Entry 6HW3 (X-ray diffraction, 2.60 A resolution); this record covers chains L and M of the 28 polymer chains in the assembly.

== Chain L ==
Molecule: Proteasome subunit beta type-6
Organism: Saccharomyces cerevisiae (strain ATCC 204508 / S288c)
Notes: EC 3.4.25.1
UniProt: P23724 (PSB6_YEAST); residues 1-222 here correspond to UniProt positions 20-241 (UniProt number = residue number + 19)
Chain sequence (222 residues; row label = number of the first residue in the row):
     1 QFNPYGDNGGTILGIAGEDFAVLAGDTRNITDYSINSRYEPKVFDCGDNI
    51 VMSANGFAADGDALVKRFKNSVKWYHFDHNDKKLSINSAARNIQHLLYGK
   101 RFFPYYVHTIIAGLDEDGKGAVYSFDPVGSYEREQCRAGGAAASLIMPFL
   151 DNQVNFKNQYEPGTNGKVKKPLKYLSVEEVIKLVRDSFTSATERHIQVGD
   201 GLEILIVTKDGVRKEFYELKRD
Metal / ion sites: Mg2+: Asp222 (shared with 3 residues of chain V)
Residues lining bound ligands: GQT ((2S)-N-[(2S)-1-[[(2S)-1-[4-(aminomethyl)phenyl]-4-methylsulfonyl-butan-2-yl]amino]-3-oxidanyl-1-oxidanylidene-propan-2-yl]-2-[[(2S)-2-azido-3-phenyl-propanoyl]amino]-4-methyl-pentanamide): Pro104, Tyr106, Asp126, Pro127, Ser130

== Chain M ==
Molecule: Proteasome subunit beta type-7
Organism: Saccharomyces cerevisiae (strain ATCC 204508 / S288c)
Notes: EC 3.4.25.1
UniProt: P30657 (PSB7_YEAST); residues -12 to 233 here correspond to UniProt positions 21-266 (UniProt number = residue number + 33)
Chain sequence (246 residues; each row starts with the number of its first residue; numbers below 1 keep their minus sign (Thr-12 is residue -12)):
   -12 TQIANAGASPMVNTQQPIVTGTSVISMKYDNGVIIAADNLGSYGSLLRFN
    38 GVERLIPVGDNTVVGISGDISDMQHIERLLKDLVTENAYDNPLADAEEAL
    88 EPSYIFEYLATVMYQRRSKMNPLWNAIIVAGVQSNGDQFLRYVNLLGVTY
   138 SSPTLATGFGAHMANPLLRKVVDRESDIPKTTVQVAEEAIVNAMRVLYYR
   188 DARSSRNFSLAIIDKNTGLTFKKNLQVENMKWDFAKDIKGYGTQKI
Disordered / not traced: -12 to 0

== Chain L / chain M interface ==
Pairs across the interface (40):
  Gln1(L) with Thr1(M), hydrogen bond
  Phe2(L) with Arg104(M); Pro109(M), hydrophobic; Trp111(M), hydrophobic; Leu132(M), hydrophobic; Leu133(M), hydrophobic
  Asn3(L) with Leu133(M)
  Pro4(L) with Arg104(M), hydrogen bond (backbone-side chain); Met107(M), hydrophobic; Leu133(M)
  Tyr5(L) with Arg104(M)
  Asn8(L) with Val135(M)
  Asn29(L) with Tyr137(M)
  Ser34(L) with His149(M)
  Ile35(L) with Arg156(M), hydrogen bond (backbone-side chain)
  Asn36(L) with Tyr137(M), hydrogen bond; Ser139(M); Arg156(M)
  Ser37(L) with Ser138(M), hydrogen bond (side chain-backbone)
  Glu40(L) with Arg128(M), salt bridge; Tyr137(M); Ser138(M), hydrogen bond (side chain-backbone)
  Phe57(L) with Arg104(M); Leu133(M); Val135(M), hydrophobic
  Ala59(L) with Tyr101(M); Leu133(M); Gly134(M); Val135(M)
  Asp60(L) with Tyr101(M), hydrogen bond; Arg104(M), salt bridge
  Asp62(L) with Thr136(M), hydrogen bond
  Ala63(L) with Tyr101(M)
  Lys66(L) with Glu94(M), salt bridge
  Phe103(L) with Arg104(M); Ser105(M)
  Tyr105(L) with Tyr101(M)
  Glu218(L) with Arg161(M), salt bridge
  Arg221(L) with Asp160(M), salt bridge; Arg161(M)
Other interface residues (no listed pair), chain L (24 interface residues in all): Arg38, Tyr39
Other interface residues (no listed pair), chain M (22 interface residues in all): Leu142

== Overview ==
The interface between chain L and chain M involves 24 residues on one side and 22 on the other, with 8
hydrogen bonds and 5 salt bridges. Polar contacts include Glu40(L)-Arg128(M), Asp60(L)-Arg104(M) and
Lys66(L)-Glu94(M). Bound to chain L: compound GQT.
Chain L is Proteasome subunit beta type-6 and chain M is Proteasome subunit beta type-7, both from
Saccharomyces cerevisiae (strain ATCC 204508 / S288c); the structure, Yeast 20S proteasome in complex with 13,
was determined by X-ray diffraction together with 6HTB, 6HTC, 6HTD, 6HTP, 6HTR, 6HUB and 30 further entries
from the same study.
